Entry 4D9J (X-ray diffraction, 3.92 A resolution); this record covers chains C and F of the 6 polymer chains in the assembly.

Chain C (and F):
Protein: Designed 16nm tetrahedral protein cage containing Non-haem bromoperoxidase BPO-A2 and Matrix protein 1
Source organism: Streptomyces aureofaciens
Notes: EC 1.11.1.-; chain F of this document is another copy of the same molecule, construct and numbering; everything in this record applies to it too
UniProt: chimeric construct of P29715, P03485: residues 0-277 from P29715 (BPOA2_STRAU) positions 1-278 (UniProt number = residue number + 1); residues 286-447 from P03485 positions 3-164 (UniProt number = residue number - 283)
Chain sequence (456 residues; numbered 0 to 455; the number before each row is that of its first residue; numbering starts at 0):
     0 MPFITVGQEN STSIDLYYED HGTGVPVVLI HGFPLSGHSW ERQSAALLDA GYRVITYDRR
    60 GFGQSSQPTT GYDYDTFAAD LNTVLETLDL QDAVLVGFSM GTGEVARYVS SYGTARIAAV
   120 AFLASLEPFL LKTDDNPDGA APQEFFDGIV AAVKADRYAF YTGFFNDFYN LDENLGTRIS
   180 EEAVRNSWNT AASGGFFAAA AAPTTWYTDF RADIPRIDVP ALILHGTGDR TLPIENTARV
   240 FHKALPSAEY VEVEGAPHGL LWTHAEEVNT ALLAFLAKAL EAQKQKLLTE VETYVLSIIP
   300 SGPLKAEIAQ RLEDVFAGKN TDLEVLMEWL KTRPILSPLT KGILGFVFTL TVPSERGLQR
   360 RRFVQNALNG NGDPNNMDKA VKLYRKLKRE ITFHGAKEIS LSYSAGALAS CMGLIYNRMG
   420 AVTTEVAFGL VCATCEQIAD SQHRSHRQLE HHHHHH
Disordered / not traced: 0, 439-455
Differences from the reference sequence: conflict Val24 (Gln25 in P29715), Ala118 (Lys119 in P29715); linker (278-285); expression tag (448-455)
UniProt features mapped onto this chain:
  - active site: Ser98, Asp228, His257

Interface between chain C and chain F:
Residue-residue contacts (32):
  Gly356(C) - Arg361(F)
  Gln358(C) - Gln358(F)
  Gln358(C) - Arg359(F)
  Gln358(C) - Arg360(F)  hydrogen bond
  Arg359(C) - Gln358(F)
  Arg360(C) - Gln358(F)  hydrogen bond
  Gln364(C) - Asn416(F)
  Gln364(C) - Arg417(F)
  Asn365(C) - Arg417(F)  hydrogen bond
  Asn368(C) - Met418(F)
  Gly371(C) - Tyr383(F)
  Pro373(C) - Arg384(F)
  Asn374(C) - Arg384(F)
  Met376(C) - Val380(F)  hydrophobic
  Met376(C) - Met418(F)
  Asp377(C) - Asp377(F)
  Asp377(C) - Val380(F)
  Val380(C) - Met376(F)  hydrophobic
  Val380(C) - Asp377(F)
  Lys381(C) - Asp377(F)
  Tyr383(C) - Gly371(F)
  Arg384(C) - Pro373(F)  hydrogen bond (side chain-backbone)
  Arg384(C) - Asn374(F)
  Leu413(C) - Met418(F)  hydrophobic
  Asn416(C) - Gln364(F)
  Asn416(C) - Asn416(F)
  Arg417(C) - Gln364(F)
  Arg417(C) - Asn365(F)  hydrogen bond
  Met418(C) - Asn368(F)
  Met418(C) - Met376(F)  hydrophobic
  Met418(C) - Ser409(F)
  Met418(C) - Leu413(F)  hydrophobic
Interface residues without a listed pair, chain C (25 interface residues in all): Leu357, Arg361, Ser409, Gly412, Gly419
Interface residues without a listed pair, chain F (25 interface residues in all): Gly356, Lys381, Lys387, Gly412, Gly419

In short:
Chain C and chain F each contribute 25 residues to their interface; the contacts include 5 hydrogen bonds.
Polar contacts include Gln358(C)-Arg360(F), Asn365(C)-Arg417(F) and Arg384(C)-Pro373(F). Curated annotation
(UniProt) lists 3 active-site residues on chain C.
Chain C and chain F are both Designed 16nm tetrahedral protein cage containing Non-haem bromoperoxidase BPO-A2
and Matrix protein 1 (Streptomyces aureofaciens); the structure, Structure of a 16 nm protein cage designed by
fusing symmetric oligomeric domains, was determined by X-ray diffraction (same publication as 3VDX).
